PDB entry 5FCG | X-ray diffraction, 2.10 A resolution | chains A and C

[Chain A]
Name: Apoptosis regulator Bcl-2
Organism: Homo sapiens
Notes: engineered mutation(s): ALA36 mutation
Chain sequence (168 residues; row label = number of the first residue in the row):
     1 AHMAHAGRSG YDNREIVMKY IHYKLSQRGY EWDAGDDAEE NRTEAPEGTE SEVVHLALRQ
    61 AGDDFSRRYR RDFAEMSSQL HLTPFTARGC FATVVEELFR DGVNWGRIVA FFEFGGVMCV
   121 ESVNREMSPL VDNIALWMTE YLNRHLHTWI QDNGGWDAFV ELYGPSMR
Not modelled in the structure: 1-7, 41-47, 165-168
From the paper describing this entry:
  - mutagenesis - R100A/D101A (763 +/- 130 uM): decreased binding to Protein X (chain C)

[Chain C]
Name: Protein X
Reference sequence: E9L5H4 (E9L5H4_HBV); residues 110-135 here = UniProt positions 110-135
Chain sequence (26 residues; row label = number of the first residue in the row):
   110 EYIKDCVFKD WEELGEEIRL KVFVLG

[Interface between chain A and chain C]
Contacting residue pairs - 52 pairs, chain A then chain C:
  F65(A) - I127(C)
  F65(A) - K130(C)
  R68(A) - K130(C)  hydrogen bond (side chain-backbone)
  R68(A) - F132(C)
  Y69(A) - L123(C)
  Y69(A) - E126(C)  hydrogen bond
  Y69(A) - I127(C)
  Y69(A) - K130(C)
  D72(A) - K130(C)  salt bridge
  F73(A) - E126(C)
  M76(A) - I127(C)  hydrophobic
  Q79(A) - D119(C)  hydrogen bond
  Q79(A) - W120(C)
  Q79(A) - E126(C)
  L80(A) - W120(C)  hydrogen bond (backbone-side chain)
  L80(A) - L123(C)  hydrophobic
  H81(A) - V116(C)
  H81(A) - D119(C)  salt bridge
  F85(A) - E110(C)
  F85(A) - Y111(C)
  T86(A) - W120(C)
  G89(A) - W120(C)
  C90(A) - W120(C)
  T93(A) - F117(C)
  T93(A) - W120(C)
  T93(A) - E121(C)
  V94(A) - W120(C)
  V94(A) - L123(C)  hydrophobic
  V94(A) - I127(C)  hydrophobic
  E97(A) - E121(C)
  E97(A) - E125(C)
  E97(A) - R128(C)  hydrogen bond (backbone-side chain)
  L98(A) - I127(C)  hydrophobic
  L98(A) - R128(C)  hydrogen bond (backbone-side chain)
  R100(A) - E125(C)  salt bridge
  R100(A) - R128(C)
  D101(A) - R128(C)  salt bridge
  N104(A) - V131(C)
  N104(A) - V133(C)
  W105(A) - V133(C)  hydrogen bond (backbone-backbone)
  W105(A) - L134(C)
  G106(A) - V131(C)
  G106(A) - F132(C)
  G106(A) - V133(C)  hydrogen bond (backbone-backbone)
  G106(A) - G135(C)
  R107(A) - R128(C)
  R107(A) - V131(C)
  V109(A) - G135(C)
  A110(A) - I127(C)  hydrophobic
  F114(A) - L123(C)  hydrophobic
  L162(A) - L134(C)
  Y163(A) - G135(C)
Interface residues without a listed pair, chain A (30 interface residues in all): A61, F99
Interface residues without a listed pair, chain C (20 interface residues in all): I112, G124
The authors on this interface:
  - pairs named by the authors: R100(A)-E125(C) (hydrogen bond), D101(A)-R128(C), E121(C)-E97(A)
  - interface residues, chain C: D114(C), W120(C), L123(C), G124(C), I127(C)

[In short]
The interface between chain A and chain C involves 30 residues on one side and 20 on the other; the contacts
include 8 hydrogen bonds and 4 salt bridges. Polar pairs include D72(A)-K130(C), H81(A)-D119(C) and
R100(A)-E125(C). The authors report a hydrogen bond between R100(A) and E125(C); contacts between D101(A) and
R128(C) and E121(C) and E97(A). The paper reports that R100A/D101A of chain A reduce binding to Protein X
(chain C); interface residues D114(C), W120(C) and L123(C) among others.
Here chain A is Apoptosis regulator Bcl-2 (Homo sapiens) and chain C is Protein X. Entry 5FCG (Crystal
structure of Bcl-2 in complex with HBx-BH3 motif) was determined by X-ray diffraction.
